PDB entry 2ZY4 | X-ray diffraction, 2.00 A resolution | chains A and B of the 6 polymer chains in the assembly

Chain A (and B):
Molecule: L-aspartate beta-decarboxylase
Organism: Alcaligenes faecalis subsp. faecalis
Notes: EC 4.1.1.12; chain B of this document is another copy of the same molecule, construct and numbering; everything in this record applies to it too
Reference sequence: Q93QX0 (Q93QX0_ALCFA); residue numbers follow UniProt; this construct covers 1-533
Chain sequence (546 residues; each row starts with the number of its first residue):
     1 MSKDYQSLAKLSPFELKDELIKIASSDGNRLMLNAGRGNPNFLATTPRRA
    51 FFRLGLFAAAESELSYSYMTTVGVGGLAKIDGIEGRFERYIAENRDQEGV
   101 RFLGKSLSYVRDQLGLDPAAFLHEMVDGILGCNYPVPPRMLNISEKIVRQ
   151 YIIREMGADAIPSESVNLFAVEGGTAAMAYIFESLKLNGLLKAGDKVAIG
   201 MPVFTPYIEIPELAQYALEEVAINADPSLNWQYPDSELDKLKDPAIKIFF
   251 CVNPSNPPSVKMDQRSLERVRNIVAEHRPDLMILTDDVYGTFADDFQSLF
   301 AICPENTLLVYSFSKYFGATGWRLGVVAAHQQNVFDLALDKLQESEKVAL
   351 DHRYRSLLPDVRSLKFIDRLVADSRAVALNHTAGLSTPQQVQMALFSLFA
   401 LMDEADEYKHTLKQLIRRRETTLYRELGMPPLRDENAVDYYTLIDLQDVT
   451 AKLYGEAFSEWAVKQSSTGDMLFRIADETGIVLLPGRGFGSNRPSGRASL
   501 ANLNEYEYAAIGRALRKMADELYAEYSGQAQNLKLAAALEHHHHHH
Not modelled in the structure: 8-10, 528-546 (chain B: 1-15, 528-546)
Differences from the reference sequence: expression tag (534-546)
Covalent attachments: pyridoxal phosphate (PLP) linked to Lys315
Residues lining bound ligands: pyridoxal phosphate (PLP): Arg37, Gly173, Gly174, Thr175, Phe204, Tyr207, Val252, Asn256, Asp286, Val288, Tyr289, Ser312, Ser314, Arg323, Tyr441
Swiss-Prot annotation at these positions:
  - binding site (L-aspartate): Gly115, Asn256, Arg497
  - modified residue: Lys315 (N6-(pyridoxal phosphate)lysine)
  - mutagenesis: Tyr134 (Y134F: Slightly reduced activity), Lys315 (K315A: Slightly reduced activity), Arg487 (R487A: Loss of activity)
From the paper describing this entry:
  - binding site for pyridoxal phosphate: Arg37, Tyr134, Asp286, Lys315, Arg323
  - binding site for chloride ion: Arg49, Arg53
  - mutagenesis - K17A, R37A: increased catalytic activity
  - mutagenesis - R487A: abolished catalytic activity
  - mutagenesis - R37A: increased binding to substrate
  - mutagenesis - Y134F, Y207F, K315A, Y441F: decreased catalytic activity
  - mutagenesis - K315A: decreased binding to pyridoxal phosphate
  - catalytic residues: Lys315 (citing earlier work)
  - conformationally variable residues (loop rearrangement): Arg487

Chain A / chain B interface:
Pairs across the interface (159):
  Met1(A) - Ser356(B)
  Met1(A) - Leu357(B)
  Met1(A) - His381(B)  hydrogen bond
  Lys3(A) - Ser356(B)
  Asp27(A) - Val136(B)
  Leu31(A) - Tyr134(B)  hydrophobic
  Asn34(A) - His381(B)
  Ala35(A) - His381(B)
  Arg37(A) - Tyr134(B)  hydrogen bond
  Arg37(A) - Leu379(B)
  Arg37(A) - Thr382(B)
  Asn39(A) - Cys132(B)  hydrogen bond (side chain-backbone)
  Asn39(A) - Asn133(B)  hydrogen bond
  Asn39(A) - Tyr134(B)
  Asn41(A) - Gly76(B)
  Asn41(A) - Leu77(B)
  Phe42(A) - Gly75(B)
  Leu43(A) - Ser62(B)
  Leu43(A) - Val74(B)
  Leu43(A) - Gly75(B)  hydrogen bond (backbone-backbone)
  Leu43(A) - Cys132(B)  hydrophobic
  Ala44(A) - Gly73(B)
  Thr45(A) - Ser62(B)
  Thr45(A) - Gly73(B)  hydrogen bond (backbone-backbone)
  Thr45(A) - Val74(B)  hydrogen bond (side chain-backbone)
  Thr45(A) - Gly75(B)
  Thr46(A) - Gly73(B)
  Arg48(A) - Leu130(B)  hydrogen bond (side chain-backbone)
  Arg48(A) - Gly131(B)
  Arg49(A) - Ala59(B)
  Arg49(A) - Ala60(B)
  Arg49(A) - Glu63(B)  salt bridge
  Phe51(A) - Phe51(B)  hydrophobic
  Phe52(A) - Phe52(B)
  Phe52(A) - Gly55(B)
  Phe52(A) - Leu56(B)  hydrophobic
  Phe52(A) - Ile129(B)  hydrophobic
  Arg53(A) - Leu56(B)
  Gly55(A) - Phe52(B)
  Leu56(A) - Phe52(B)
  Leu56(A) - Arg53(B)
  Leu56(A) - Leu56(B)  hydrophobic
  Ala59(A) - Arg49(B)
  Ala60(A) - Arg49(B)
  Ser62(A) - Leu43(B)
  Ser62(A) - Thr45(B)
  Glu63(A) - Arg49(B)  salt bridge
  Tyr66(A) - Thr411(B)
  Tyr68(A) - Leu415(B)  hydrophobic
  Tyr68(A) - Glu505(B)  hydrogen bond
  Thr71(A) - Glu407(B)
  Val72(A) - Tyr408(B)  hydrophobic
  Val72(A) - Thr411(B)
  Gly73(A) - Ala44(B)
  Gly73(A) - Thr45(B)  hydrogen bond (backbone-backbone)
  Gly73(A) - Thr46(B)
  Val74(A) - Leu43(B)
  Val74(A) - Thr45(B)  hydrogen bond (backbone-side chain)
  Gly75(A) - Phe42(B)
  Gly75(A) - Leu43(B)  hydrogen bond (backbone-backbone)
  Gly75(A) - Thr45(B)
  Gly76(A) - Asn41(B)
  Gly76(A) - Leu43(B)
  Leu77(A) - Asn41(B)
  Ile129(A) - Phe52(B)  hydrophobic
  Leu130(A) - Arg48(B)  hydrogen bond (backbone-side chain)
  Leu130(A) - Trp322(B)  hydrogen bond (backbone-side chain)
  Gly131(A) - Arg48(B)
  Gly131(A) - Gly318(B)
  Gly131(A) - Ala319(B)
  Gly131(A) - Thr320(B)
  Gly131(A) - Gly321(B)  hydrogen bond (backbone-backbone)
  Gly131(A) - Trp322(B)  hydrogen bond (backbone-backbone)
  Cys132(A) - Asn39(B)  hydrogen bond (backbone-side chain)
  Cys132(A) - Leu43(B)  hydrophobic
  Cys132(A) - Gly318(B)
  Cys132(A) - Thr320(B)  hydrogen bond (backbone-side chain)
  Cys132(A) - Gly321(B)
  Asn133(A) - Asn39(B)  hydrogen bond
  Asn133(A) - Thr320(B)  hydrogen bond (backbone-side chain)
  Asn133(A) - Gly321(B)  hydrogen bond (backbone-backbone)
  Tyr134(A) - Leu31(B)  hydrophobic
  Tyr134(A) - Arg37(B)  hydrogen bond
  Tyr134(A) - Asn39(B)
  Tyr134(A) - Lys315(B)  hydrogen bond
  Tyr134(A) - Thr320(B)  hydrogen bond (backbone-side chain)
  Tyr134(A) - Arg323(B)
  Pro135(A) - Arg323(B)
  Val136(A) - Asp27(B)
  Glu172(A) - Arg375(B)
  Thr175(A) - Arg375(B)
  Thr175(A) - Leu379(B)
  Thr175(A) - Thr382(B)  hydrogen bond
  Ala176(A) - Arg375(B)
  Ala179(A) - Arg375(B)
  Glu183(A) - Glu183(B)
  Pro206(A) - Ala378(B)
  Pro206(A) - Leu379(B)  hydrophobic
  Glu209(A) - Ser356(B)  hydrogen bond
  Glu209(A) - Ala378(B)
  Ile210(A) - Leu379(B)  hydrophobic
  Leu213(A) - Ala376(B)
  Gln215(A) - Arg353(B)  hydrogen bond
  Lys315(A) - Tyr134(B)  hydrogen bond
  Gly318(A) - Gly131(B)
  Gly318(A) - Cys132(B)
  Ala319(A) - Gly131(B)
  Thr320(A) - Gly131(B)
  Thr320(A) - Cys132(B)  hydrogen bond (side chain-backbone)
  Thr320(A) - Asn133(B)  hydrogen bond (side chain-backbone)
  Thr320(A) - Tyr134(B)  hydrogen bond (side chain-backbone)
  Gly321(A) - Gly131(B)  hydrogen bond (backbone-backbone)
  Gly321(A) - Asn133(B)  hydrogen bond (backbone-backbone)
  Gly321(A) - Ser386(B)
  Gly321(A) - Thr387(B)  hydrogen bond (backbone-backbone)
  Gly321(A) - Pro388(B)
  Trp322(A) - Leu130(B)
  Trp322(A) - Gly131(B)  hydrogen bond (backbone-backbone)
  Trp322(A) - Ser386(B)
  Trp322(A) - Pro388(B)
  Arg323(A) - Tyr134(B)
  Arg323(A) - Pro135(B)
  Arg323(A) - Thr382(B)  hydrogen bond (side chain-backbone)
  Arg323(A) - Ser386(B)
  Arg353(A) - Gln215(B)  hydrogen bond
  Ser356(A) - Glu209(B)
  Arg375(A) - Glu172(B)
  Arg375(A) - Thr175(B)
  Arg375(A) - Ala176(B)
  Arg375(A) - Ala179(B)
  Ala376(A) - Leu213(B)
  Ala378(A) - Pro206(B)
  Ala378(A) - Glu209(B)
  Ala378(A) - Ile210(B)  hydrophobic
  Leu379(A) - Arg37(B)
  Leu379(A) - Thr175(B)
  Leu379(A) - Pro206(B)  hydrophobic
  Leu379(A) - Ile210(B)  hydrophobic
  His381(A) - Asn34(B)
  Thr382(A) - Arg37(B)
  Thr382(A) - Thr175(B)  hydrogen bond
  Thr382(A) - Arg323(B)  hydrogen bond (backbone-side chain)
  Ser386(A) - Gly321(B)
  Ser386(A) - Trp322(B)
  Ser386(A) - Arg323(B)
  Ser386(A) - Gln389(B)
  Thr387(A) - Gly321(B)  hydrogen bond (backbone-backbone)
  Pro388(A) - Gly321(B)
  Pro388(A) - Trp322(B)
  Gln389(A) - Ser386(B)
  Gln389(A) - Gln389(B)  hydrogen bond
  Glu407(A) - Thr71(B)
  Glu407(A) - Val72(B)
  Tyr408(A) - Val72(B)  hydrophobic
  Thr411(A) - Tyr66(B)
  Thr411(A) - Thr70(B)
  Thr411(A) - Val72(B)
  Leu415(A) - Tyr68(B)  hydrophobic
  Glu505(A) - Tyr68(B)  hydrogen bond
Interface residues without a listed pair, chain A (89 interface residues in all): Pro40, Thr70, Glu98, Met178, Leu187, Tyr207, Glu212, Ser314, Ser374, Val377, Gly384, Phe399, Asp403
Interface residues without a listed pair, chain B (87 interface residues in all): Ala35, Pro40, Glu98, Met178, Leu187, Tyr207, Ser314, His352, Arg355, Ser374, Phe399, Asp403

Summary:
89 residues of chain A face 87 of chain B across their interface; the contacts include 42 hydrogen bonds and 2
salt bridges. Among the polar pairs are Arg49(A)-Glu63(B), Met1(A)-His381(B) and Arg37(A)-Tyr134(B). The paper
reports the catalytic residue Lys315(A); Y134F, Y207F and K315A of chain A, among others, reduce catalytic
activity; 7 substitutions were tested in all.
Both chains are L-aspartate beta-decarboxylase (Alcaligenes faecalis subsp. faecalis). Entry 2ZY4 (dodecameric
L-aspartate beta-decarboxylase) was determined by X-ray diffraction, deposited together with 2ZY2, 2ZY3 and
2ZY5.
